Entry 9DR9 (X-ray diffraction, 2.21 A resolution); this record covers chains A and B.

[Chain A]
Protein: DNA polymerase iota
Organism: Homo sapiens
Notes: EC 2.7.7.7
Reference sequence: Q9UNA4 (POLI_HUMAN); residues 1-420 here correspond to UniProt positions 26-445 (UniProt number = residue number + 25)
Sequence (420 residues; row label = number of the first residue in the row):
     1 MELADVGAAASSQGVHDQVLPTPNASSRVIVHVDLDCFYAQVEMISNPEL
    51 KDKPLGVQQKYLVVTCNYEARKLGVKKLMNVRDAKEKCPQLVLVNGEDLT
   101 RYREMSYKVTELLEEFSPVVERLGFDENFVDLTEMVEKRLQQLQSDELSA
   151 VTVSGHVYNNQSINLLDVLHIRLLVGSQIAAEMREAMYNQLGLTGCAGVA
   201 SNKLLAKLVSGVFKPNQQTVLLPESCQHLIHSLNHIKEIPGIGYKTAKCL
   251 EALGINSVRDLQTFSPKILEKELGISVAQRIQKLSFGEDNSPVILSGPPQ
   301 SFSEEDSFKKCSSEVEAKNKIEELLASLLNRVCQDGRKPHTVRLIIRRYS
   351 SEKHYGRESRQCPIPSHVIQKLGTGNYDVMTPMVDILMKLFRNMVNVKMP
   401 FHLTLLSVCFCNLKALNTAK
Not modelled in the structure: 1-25, 351-355, 371-378, 395-403, 415-420
Swiss-Prot annotation at these positions:
  - active site: Glu-127 (Proton acceptor)
  - binding site (Mg(2+)): Asp-34, Leu-35, Asp-126
  - binding site (Mn(2+)): Asp-34, Leu-35, Asp-126
  - binding site (a 2'-deoxyribonucleoside 5'-triphosphate): Tyr-39, Arg-71

[Chain B]
Molecule: 19-nt DNA strand
Sequence (19 nucleotides; row label = number of the first residue in the row):
     1 TCAAGGGTCCTAGGACCCT
Not modelled in the structure: 1-2

[Chain A / chain B interface]
Residue-residue contacts (31; chain A residue first):
  Tyr-39(A) with DT19(B), sugar contact
  Val-64(A) with DT19(B), base contact
  Thr-65(A) with DT19(B), phosphate contact
  Lys-77(A) with DT19(B), salt bridge to the phosphate
  Leu-78(A) with DT19(B), base contact
  Leu-123(A) with DC17(B), sugar contact
  Asp-126(A) with DT19(B), sugar contact
  Glu-127(A) with DC18(B), sugar contact
  Lys-207(A) with DC17(B), phosphate contact; DC18(B), salt bridge to the phosphate
  Ile-239(A) with DC17(B), phosphate contact
  Pro-240(A) with DC17(B), phosphate contact
  Gly-241(A) with DC16(B), phosphate contact; DC17(B), hydrogen bond to the phosphate
  Ile-242(A) with DC16(B), phosphate contact; DC17(B), phosphate contact
  Gly-243(A) with DC16(B), hydrogen bond to the phosphate; DC17(B), phosphate contact
  Tyr-244(A) with DC16(B), hydrogen bond to the phosphate
  Lys-245(A) with DA15(B), sugar contact; DC16(B), hydrogen bond to the phosphate
  Thr-246(A) with DA15(B), phosphate contact; DC16(B), hydrogen bond to the phosphate
  Glu-358(A) with DG13(B), phosphate contact
  Ser-359(A) with DA12(B), phosphate contact; DG13(B), hydrogen bond to the phosphate
  Arg-360(A) with DA12(B), phosphate contact
  Gln-361(A) with DT11(B), hydrogen bond to the phosphate; DA12(B), hydrogen bond to the phosphate
  Cys-362(A) with DT11(B), phosphate contact
  Pro-363(A) with DT11(B), phosphate contact
Other interface residues (no listed pair), chain A (29 interface residues in all): Gln-59, Gly-124, Lys-237, Thr-341, Arg-357, Asn-412
Other interface residues (no listed pair), chain B (9 interface residues in all): DC10

[Summary]
The interface between chain A and chain B involves 29 residues on one side and 9 on the other; the contacts
include 8 hydrogen bonds and 2 salt bridges. Among the polar pairs are Gly-241(A)/DC17(B), Gly-243(A)/DC16(B)
and Tyr-244(A)/DC16(B).
Here chain A is DNA polymerase iota (Homo sapiens) and chain B is a 19-nt DNA strand. Entry 9DR9 (Binary
product complex of DNA polymerase iota with DNA) was determined by X-ray diffraction (same publication as
9DDR, 9DQT, 9DQU, 9DR7, 9DRB, 9DRC and 9NJH).
